Entry 7NS6 (electron microscopy, 3.18 A resolution); this record covers chains O and K of the 12 polymer chains in the assembly.

Chain O:
Molecule: Fu2 nanobody
From: Vicugna pacos
Notes: antibody fragment or engineered binder
Sequence (145 residues; numbered 1 to 145; the number before each row is that of its first residue):
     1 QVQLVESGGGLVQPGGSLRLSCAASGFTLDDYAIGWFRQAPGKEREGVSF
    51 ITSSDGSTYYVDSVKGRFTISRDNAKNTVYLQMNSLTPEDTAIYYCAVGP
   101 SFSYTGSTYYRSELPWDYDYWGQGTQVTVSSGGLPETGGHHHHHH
Disordered / not traced: 134-145
Cystine bridges: Cys-22/Cys-96

Chain K:
Molecule: Spike glycoprotein, Fibritin
From: Severe acute respiratory syndrome coronavirus 2
UniProtKB: chimeric construct of P0DTC2, P10104: residues 1-1208 from P0DTC2 (SPIKE_SARS2) positions 1-1208 (same numbers); residues 1211-1237 from P10104 positions 458-484 (UniProt number = residue number - 753)
Sequence (1288 residues; row label = number of the first residue in the row):
     1 MFVFLVLLPLVSSQCVNLTTRTQLPPAYTNSFTRGVYYPDKVFRSSVLHS
    51 TQDLFLPFFSNVTWFHAIHVSGTNGTKRFDNPVLPFNDGVYFASTEKSNI
   101 IRGWIFGTTLDSKTQSLLIVNNATNVVIKVCEFQFCNDPFLGVYYHKNNK
   151 SWMESEFRVYSSANNCTFEYVSQPFLMDLEGKQGNFKNLREFVFKNIDGY
   201 FKIYSKHTPINLVRDLPQGFSALEPLVDLPIGINITRFQTLLALHRSYLT
   251 PGDSSSGWTAGAAAYYVGYLQPRTFLLKYNENGTITDAVDCALDPLSETK
   301 CTLKSFTVEKGIYQTSNFRVQPTESIVRFPNITNLCPFGEVFNATRFASV
   351 YAWNRKRISNCVADYSVLYNSASFSTFKCYGVSPTKLNDLCFTNVYADSF
   401 VIRGDEVRQIAPGQTGKIADYNYKLPDDFTGCVIAWNSNNLDSKVGGNYN
   451 YLYRLFRKSNLKPFERDISTEIYQAGSTPCNGVEGFNCYFPLQSYGFQPT
   501 NGVGYQPYRVVVLSFELLHAPATVCGPKKSTNLVKNKCVNFNFNGLTGTG
   551 VLTESNKKFLPFQQFGRDIADTTDAVRDPQTLEILDITPCSFGGVSVITP
   601 GTNTSNQVAVLYQDVNCTEVPVAIHADQLTPTWRVYSTGSNVFQTRAGCL
   651 IGAEHVNNSYECDIPIGAGICASYQTQTNSPGSASSVASQSIIAYTMSLG
   701 AENSVAYSNNSIAIPTNFTISVTTEILPVSMTKTSVDCTMYICGDSTECS
   751 NLLLQYGSFCTQLNRALTGIAVEQDKNTQEVFAQVKQIYKTPPIKDFGGF
   801 NFSQILPDPSKPSKRSFIEDLLFNKVTLADAGFIKQYGDCLGDIAARDLI
   851 CAQKFNGLTVLPPLLTDEMIAQYTSALLAGTITSGWTFGAGAALQIPFPM
   901 QMAYRFNGIGVTQNVLYENQKLIANQFNSAIGKIQDSLSSTPSPLGKLQD
   951 VVNQNAQALNTLVKQLSSNFGAISSVLNDILSRLDPPEAEVQIDRLITGR
  1001 LQSLQTYVTQQLIRAAEIRASANLAATKMSECVLGQSKRVDFCGKGYHLM
  1051 SFPQSAPHGVVFLHVTYVPAQEKNFTTAPAICHDGKAHFPREGVFVSNGT
  1101 HWFVTQRNFYEPQIITTDNTFVSGNCDVVIGIVNNTVYDPLQPELDSFKE
  1151 ELDKYFKNHTSPDVDLGDISGINASVVNIQKEIDRLNEVAKNLNESLIDL
  1201 QELGKYEQGSGYIPEAPRDGQAYVRKDGEWVLLSTFLGRSLEVLFQGPGH
  1251 HHHHHHHSAWSHPQFEKGGGSGGGGSGGSAWSHPQFEK
Disordered / not traced: 1-13, 71-75, 248-251, 621-640, 675-690, 829-854, 1147-1288
Cystine bridges: Cys-15/Cys-136, Cys-131/Cys-166, Cys-291/Cys-301, Cys-336/Cys-361, Cys-379/Cys-432, Cys-391/Cys-525, Cys-480/Cys-488, Cys-538/Cys-590, Cys-617/Cys-649, Cys-662/Cys-671, Cys-743/Cys-749, Cys-1032/Cys-1043, Cys-1082/Cys-1126
Glycans and other covalent adducts: N-acetylglucosamine (NAG) linked to Asn-331, Asn-343, Asn-616, Asn-709, Asn-717, Asn-801, Asn-1098, Asn-1134
Differences from the reference sequence: conflict Gly-682 (Arg in P0DTC2), Ser-683 (Arg in P0DTC2), Ser-685 (Arg in P0DTC2), Pro-899 (Ala in P0DTC2), Pro-942 (Ala in P0DTC2), Pro-944 (Ala in P0DTC2), Pro-986 (Lys in P0DTC2), Pro-987 (Val in P0DTC2), Leu-1232 (Phe479 in P10104); linker (1209-1210); expression tag (1238-1288)
Swiss-Prot annotation at these positions:
  - region: Asn-280 to Cys-301 (Putative superantigen), Arg-403 to Asp-405 (Integrin-binding motif), Asn-448 to Phe-456 (Immunodominant HLA epitope recognized by the CD8+), Pro-681, Ala-684 (Putative superantigen), Ser-816 to Tyr-837 (Fusion peptide 1), Lys-835 to Phe-855 (Fusion peptide 2), Asp-1163 to Glu-1202 (Heptad repeat 2)
  - site: Arg-815, Ser-816 (Cleavage)
  - glycosylation: Asn-17 (N-linked (GlcNAc...) (complex) asparagine), Asn-61 (N-linked (GlcNAc...) (hybrid) asparagine), Asn-74 (N-linked (GlcNAc...) (complex) asparagine), Asn-122 (N-linked (GlcNAc...) (hybrid) asparagine), Asn-149 (N-linked (GlcNAc...) (complex) asparagine), Asn-165 (N-linked (GlcNAc...) (complex) asparagine), Asn-234 (N-linked (GlcNAc...) (high mannose) asparagine), Asn-282 (N-linked (GlcNAc...) (complex) asparagine), Thr-323 (O-linked (GalNAc) threonine), Ser-325 (O-linked (HexNAc...) serine), Asn-331 (N-linked (GlcNAc...) (complex) asparagine), Asn-343 (N-linked (GlcNAc...) (complex) asparagine), Asn-603 (N-linked (GlcNAc...) (hybrid) asparagine), Asn-616 (N-linked (GlcNAc...) (complex) asparagine), Asn-657 (N-linked (GlcNAc...) (complex) asparagine), Thr-676 (O-linked (GlcNAc...) threonine), Thr-678 (O-linked (GlcNAc...) threonine), Asn-709 (N-linked (GlcNAc...) (high mannose) asparagine), Asn-717 (N-linked (GlcNAc...) (hybrid) asparagine), Asn-801 (N-linked (GlcNAc...) (hybrid) asparagine) and 6 more in UniProt

Interface between chain O and chain K:
Contacting residue pairs - 9 pairs, chain O then chain K:
  Val-5(O) / Tyr-489(K)  hydrophobic
  Glu-6(O) / Tyr-489(K)
  Ser-7(O) / Tyr-489(K)
  Ala-23(O) / Asn-487(K)
  Gln-39(O) / Tyr-505(K)
  Gly-42(O) / Asn-501(K)
  Arg-45(O) / Tyr-505(K)  hydrogen bond
  Gly-124(O) / Gln-493(K)
  Gln-126(O) / Tyr-449(K)
Interface residues without a listed pair, chain O (13 interface residues in all): Pro-41, Lys-76, Thr-78, Gln-123
Interface residues without a listed pair, chain K (11 interface residues in all): Leu-455, Phe-456, Phe-486, Gln-498, Thr-500

Summary:
The interface between chain O and chain K involves 13 residues on one side and 11 on the other; the contacts
include 1 hydrogen bond. Its one hydrogen-bonded contact is Arg-45(O)/Tyr-505(K). Covalently linked
N-acetylglucosamine: at Asn-331(K), Asn-343(K), Asn-616(K), Asn-709(K), Asn-717(K) and Asn-801(K) and 2 more.
Chain O is Fu2 nanobody (Vicugna pacos) and chain K is Spike glycoprotein, Fibritin (Severe acute respiratory
syndrome coronavirus 2); the structure, SARS-CoV-2 Spike (dimers) in complex with six Fu2 nanobodies, was
determined by electron microscopy together with 7NLL from the same study.
